6LNB - chains H and M of the 13 polymer chains in the assembly; structure by electron microscopy, 3.18 A resolution.

Chain H:
Protein: CRISPR-associated protein Cas8
Organism: Vibrio cholerae
Chain sequence (640 residues; row label = number of the first residue in the row):
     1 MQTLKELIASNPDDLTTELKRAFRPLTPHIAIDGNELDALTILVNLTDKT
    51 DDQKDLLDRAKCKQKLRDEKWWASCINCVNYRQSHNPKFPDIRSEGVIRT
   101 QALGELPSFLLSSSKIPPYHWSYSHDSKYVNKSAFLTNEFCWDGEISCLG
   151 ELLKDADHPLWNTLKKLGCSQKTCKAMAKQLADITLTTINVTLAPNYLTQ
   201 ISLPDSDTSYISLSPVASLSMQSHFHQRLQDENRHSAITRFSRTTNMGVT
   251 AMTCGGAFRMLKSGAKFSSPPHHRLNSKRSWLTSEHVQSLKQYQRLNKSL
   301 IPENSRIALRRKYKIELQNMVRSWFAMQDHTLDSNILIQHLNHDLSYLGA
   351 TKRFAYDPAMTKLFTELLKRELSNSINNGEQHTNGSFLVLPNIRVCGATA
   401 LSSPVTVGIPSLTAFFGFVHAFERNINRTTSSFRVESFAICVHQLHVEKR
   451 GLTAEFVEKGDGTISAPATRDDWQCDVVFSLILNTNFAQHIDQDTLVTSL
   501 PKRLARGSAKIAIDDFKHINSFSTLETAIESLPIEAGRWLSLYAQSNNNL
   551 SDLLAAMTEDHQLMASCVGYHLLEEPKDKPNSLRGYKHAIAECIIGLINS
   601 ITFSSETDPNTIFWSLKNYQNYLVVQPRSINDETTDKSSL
Disordered / not traced: 1-3, 50-59, 277-383, 631-640
What the authors report for this chain:
  - binding site for Target DNA strand: Arg243

Chain M:
Molecule: Crispr RNA
Organism: Vibrio cholerae
Sequence (60 nucleotides; numbered 1 to 60; the number before each row is that of its first residue):
     1 CUGAUAACUUCACGGCGGGCUUGAUGUCCGCGUCUACCUGGUGAACUGCC
    51 GAGUAGGUAG

Chain H / chain M interface:
Contacting residue pairs (48; chain H residue first):
  Phe89(H) - G3(M)  hydrogen bond to the base
  Pro90(H) - G3(M)  base contact
  Leu198(H) - A4(M)  hydrogen bond to the base
  Thr199(H) - G3(M)  base contact
  Thr199(H) - A4(M)  hydrogen bond to the base
  Gln200(H) - A4(M)  base contact
  Ile201(H) - U2(M)  phosphate contact
  Ile201(H) - G3(M)  phosphate contact
  Ile201(H) - A4(M)  sugar contact
  Ser202(H) - C1(M)  phosphate contact
  Ser202(H) - U2(M)  phosphate contact
  Leu203(H) - C1(M)  phosphate contact
  Tyr210(H) - C1(M)  base contact
  Pro215(H) - G3(M)  sugar contact
  Val216(H) - G3(M)  base contact
  Ala217(H) - G3(M)  base contact
  Ser402(H) - G3(M)  base contact
  Pro404(H) - G3(M)  base contact
  Ser411(H) - G3(M)  hydrogen bond to the phosphate
  Thr413(H) - G3(M)  hydrogen bond to the phosphate
  Ala414(H) - U2(M)  base contact
  Ala414(H) - G3(M)  hydrogen bond to the phosphate
  Gly417(H) - U2(M)  sugar contact
  Phe418(H) - U2(M)  base contact
  His420(H) - C1(M)  hydrogen bond to the sugar
  Ala421(H) - C1(M)  sugar contact
  Arg424(H) - C1(M)  base contact
  Leu452(H) - A7(M)  base contact
  Thr453(H) - A7(M)  hydrogen bond to the sugar
  Thr453(H) - U9(M)  hydrogen bond to the phosphate
  Ala454(H) - A7(M)  base contact
  Glu455(H) - A6(M)  sugar contact
  Glu455(H) - A7(M)  base contact
  Pro501(H) - U2(M)  base contact
  Arg503(H) - U2(M)  salt bridge to the phosphate
  Arg503(H) - A4(M)  sugar contact
  Arg503(H) - U5(M)  salt bridge to the phosphate
  Leu504(H) - U2(M)  base contact
  Ala505(H) - U2(M)  base contact
  Arg506(H) - G3(M)  sugar contact
  Arg506(H) - A4(M)  salt bridge to the phosphate
  Arg506(H) - U5(M)  phosphate contact
  Tyr570(H) - G3(M)  hydrogen bond to the phosphate
  Leu583(H) - A4(M)  base contact
  Arg584(H) - C1(M)  hydrogen bond to the base
  Arg584(H) - U2(M)  salt bridge to the phosphate
  Tyr586(H) - C1(M)  hydrogen bond to the base
  Cys593(H) - G3(M)  base contact
Also at the interface, not in a pair above, chain H (38 interface residues in all): Pro204, Gly451
Also at the interface, not in a pair above, chain M (9 interface residues in all): C8

In short:
Chain H and chain M form an interface of 38 and 9 residues respectively; the contacts include 12 hydrogen
bonds and 4 salt bridges. Polar contacts include Phe89(H)-G3(M), Leu198(H)-A4(M) and Thr199(H)-A4(M). From the
paper: a binding site for Target DNA strand at Arg243(H).
Chain H is CRISPR-associated protein Cas8 and chain M is Crispr RNA, both from Vibrio cholerae; the structure,
CryoEM structure of Cascade-TniQ-dsDNA complex, was determined by electron microscopy, deposited together with
6LNC.
